PDB entry 5TYY | X-ray diffraction, 1.93 A resolution | chains A and D of the 4 polymer chains in the assembly

Chain A:
Name: DNA-directed DNA/RNA polymerase mu
From: Homo sapiens
Notes: EC 2.7.7.7
UniProt: Q9NP87 (DPOLM_HUMAN); residue numbers follow UniProt; this construct covers 132-397, 410-494
Chain sequence (356 residues; row label = number of the first residue in the row; note: 12 numbers in that range are skipped by the numbering (no residue carries them; nothing is unmodelled there)):
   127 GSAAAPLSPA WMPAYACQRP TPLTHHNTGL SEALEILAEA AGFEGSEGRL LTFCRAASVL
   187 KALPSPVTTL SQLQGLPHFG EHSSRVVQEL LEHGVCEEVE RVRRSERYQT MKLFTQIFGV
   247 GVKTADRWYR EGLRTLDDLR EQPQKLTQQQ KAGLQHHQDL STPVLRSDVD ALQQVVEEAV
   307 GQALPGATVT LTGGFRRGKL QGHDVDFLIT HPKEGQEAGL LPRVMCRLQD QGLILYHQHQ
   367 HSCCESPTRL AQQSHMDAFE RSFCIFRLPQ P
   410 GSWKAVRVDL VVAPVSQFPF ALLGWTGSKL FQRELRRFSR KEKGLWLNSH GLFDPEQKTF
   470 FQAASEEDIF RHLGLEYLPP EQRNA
Not modelled in the structure: 127-136, 365-384
Glycans and other covalent adducts: 2,3-dihydroxy-1,4-dithiobutane (DTT) linked to Cys-180
Differences from the reference sequence: expression tag (127-131); conflict Gly-410 (Pro in Q9NP87)
Bound ions: Mn2+ site 1: His-208 (shared with DG1(D) of chain D); Mn2+ site 2 near His-219 (its only coordinating residue here); Na+: Thr-241, Ile-243, Val-246 (shared with 1 residue of chain P); Mn2+ site 3: Asp-330, Asp-332 (together with pyrophosphate) (shared with 1 residue of chain P); Mn2+ site 4: Asp-330, Asp-332, Asp-418 (shared with 2 residues of chain P); Mn2+ site 5: Glu-386, His-459
Small-molecule neighbours: pyrophosphate (PPV): Gly-319, Gly-320, Arg-323, Lys-325, Gly-328, His-329, Asp-330, Asp-332
Swiss-Prot annotation at these positions:
  - region: Arg-323 to Asp-332 (Involved in ssDNA binding)
  - binding site (Mg(2+)): Asp-330, Asp-332, Asp-418
  - site: Gly-433 (Responsible for the low discrimination between dNTP and rNTP)

Chain D:
Molecule: 4-nt DNA strand
Sequence (4 nucleotides; row label = number of the first residue in the row):
     1 GCCG
Bound ions: Mn2+: DG1 (shared with His-208(A) of chain A)

How chain A and chain D interact:
Residue-residue contacts - 14 pairs, chain A then chain D:
  Ala-140(A) with DG4(D), phosphate contact
  Gly-174(A) with DG1(D), hydrogen bond to the base
  Arg-175(A) with DG1(D), salt bridge to the phosphate
  Thr-178(A) with DG1(D), hydrogen bond to the base; DC2(D), sugar contact
  Phe-179(A) with DG1(D), sugar contact
  Pro-203(A) with DC3(D), phosphate contact
  His-204(A) with DC2(D), phosphate contact; DC3(D), hydrogen bond to the phosphate
  Gly-206(A) with DC2(D), hydrogen bond to the phosphate
  Glu-207(A) with DC2(D), hydrogen bond to the phosphate
  His-208(A) with DG1(D), salt bridge to the phosphate; DC2(D), hydrogen bond to the phosphate
  Ser-209(A) with DC2(D), hydrogen bond to the phosphate
Other interface residues (no listed pair), chain A (15 interface residues in all): Arg-181, Leu-202, Phe-205, Arg-446

Overview:
Chain A and chain D form an interface of 15 and 4 residues respectively, with 7 hydrogen bonds and 2 salt
bridges. Polar pairs include Gly-174(A)/DG1(D), Thr-178(A)/DG1(D) and His-204(A)/DC3(D). Ligands of chain A:
pyrophosphate. UniProt lists 3 Mg2+-binding residues on chain A.
Chain A is DNA-directed DNA/RNA polymerase mu (Homo sapiens) and chain D is a 4-nt DNA strand; the structure,
DNA Polymerase Mu Product Complex, Mn2+ (60 min), was determined by X-ray diffraction together with 5TXX,
5TXZ, 5TYB, 5TYC, 5TYD, 5TYE and 7 further entries from the same study.
